PDB entry 8VX7 | X-ray diffraction, 2.75 A resolution | chains B and C of the 3 polymer chains in the assembly

[Chain B]
Name: CID7
From: synthetic construct
Amino-acid sequence (162 residues; each row starts with the number of its first residue; numbering starts at 0):
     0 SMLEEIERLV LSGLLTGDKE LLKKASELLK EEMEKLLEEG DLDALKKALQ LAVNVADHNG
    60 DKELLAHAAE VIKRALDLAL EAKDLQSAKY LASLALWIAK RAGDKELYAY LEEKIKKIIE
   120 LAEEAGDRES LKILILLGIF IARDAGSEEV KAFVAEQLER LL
Disordered / not traced: 0, 161

[Chain C]
Name: MC1
Amino-acid sequence (8 residues; row label = number of the first residue in the row):
     1 PLFAPLFA
Modified / non-standard residues: P1, P5 (D-proline; DPR); L2, L6 (N-methylleucine; MLE); F3, F7 (N-methylphenylalanine; MEA); A4, A8 (D-alanine; DAL)
Covalent attachments: covalent link P1-A8

[How chain B and chain C interact]
Pairs across the interface - 11 pairs, chain B then chain C:
  Q49(B) with L2(C)
  V52(B) with F3(C)
  N53(B) with L2(C), hydrogen bond (side chain-backbone)
  Y89(B) with P5(C)
  S92(B) with A4(C); P5(C)
  L93(B) with A4(C)
  W96(B) with F3(C); A4(C)
  I132(B) with L6(C)
  L136(B) with L6(C)
Also at the interface, not in a pair above, chain B (12 interface residues in all): K88, L135, F139

[Overview]
The interface between chain B and chain C involves 12 residues on one side and 5 on the other, with 1 hydrogen
bond. The hydrogen-bonded pair is N53(B)-L2(C).
Chain B is CID7 (synthetic construct) and chain C is MC1; the structure, Computationally designed tunable C2
symmetric tandem repeat homodimer, bound to cyclic peptide, was determined by X-ray diffraction.
